Entry 8OUF (electron microscopy, 3.10 A resolution); this record covers chains B and J of the 10 polymer chains in the assembly.

== Chain B ==
Molecule: Human telomerase RNA
From: Homo sapiens
Sequence (451 nucleotides; numbered 1 to 451; the number before each row is that of its first residue):
     1 GGGUUGCGGA GGGUGGGCCU GGGAGGGGUG GUGGCCAUUU UUUGUCUAAC CCUAACUGAG
    61 AAGGGCGUAG GCGCCGUGCU UUUGCUCCCC GCGCGCUGUU UUUCUCGCUG ACUUUCAGCG
   121 GGCGGAAAAG CCUCGGCCUG CCGCCUUCCA CCGUUCAUUC UAGAGCAAAC AAAAAAUGUC
   181 AGCUGCUGGC CCGUUCGCCC CUCCCGGGGA CCUGCGGCGG GUCGCCUGCC CAGCCCCCGA
   241 ACCCCGCCUG GAGGCCGCGG UCGGCCCGGG GCUUCUCCGG AGGCACCCAC UGCCACCGCG
   301 AAGAGUUGGG CUCUGUCAGC CGCGGGUCUC UCGGGGGCGA GGGCGAGGUU CAGGCCUUUC
   361 AGGCCGCAGG AAGAGGAACG GAGCGAGUCC CCGCGCGCGG CGCGAUUCCC UGAGCUGUGG
   421 GACGUGCACC CAGGACUCGG CUCACACAUG C
Unresolved in the structure: 1-210, 219-361, 391-395, 398, 405-406, 427-428, 439, 451
Reported in the primary citation:
  - mutagenesis - G450A, G450C, G450U: decreased catalytic activity

== Chain J ==
Molecule: H/ACA ribonucleoprotein complex subunit 3
From: Homo sapiens
UniProt: Q9NPE3 (NOP10_HUMAN); residue numbers follow UniProt; this construct covers 1-64
Sequence (64 residues; row label = number of the first residue in the row):
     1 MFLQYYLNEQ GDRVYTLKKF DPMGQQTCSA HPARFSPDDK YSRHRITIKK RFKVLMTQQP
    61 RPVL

== How chain B and chain J interact ==
Contacting residue pairs (7; chain B residue first):
  G402(B) with Arg34(J), salt bridge to the phosphate; Phe35(J), sugar contact; Ser36(J), hydrogen bond to the phosphate; Asp38(J), hydrogen bond to the sugar
  C403(B) with Arg34(J), salt bridge to the phosphate; Ser36(J), phosphate contact
  G419(B) with Arg34(J), salt bridge to the phosphate
Other interface residues (no listed pair), chain B (4 interface residues in all): U416
Other interface residues (no listed pair), chain J (6 interface residues in all): Met1, Pro37

== Overview ==
4 residues of chain B face 6 of chain J across their interface; the contacts include 2 hydrogen bonds and 3
salt bridges. Polar pairs include G402(B)-Asp38(J), G402(B)-Ser36(J) and G402(B)-Arg34(J). From the paper:
G450A, G450C and G450U of chain B reduce catalytic activity.
Here chain B is Human telomerase RNA and chain J is H/ACA ribonucleoprotein complex subunit 3, both from Homo
sapiens. Entry 8OUF (The H/ACA RNP lobe of human telomerase with the dyskerin thumb loop in an open
conformation) was determined by electron microscopy together with 8OUE from the same study.
